PDB entry 5TZO | X-ray diffraction, 1.67 A resolution | chain A

# Chain A
Molecule: Endo-1,4-beta-xylanase A
From: Bacillus subtilis (strain 168)
Notes: EC 3.2.1.8
UniProtKB: P18429 (XYNA_BACSU); residues 2-185 here correspond to UniProt positions 30-213 (UniProt number = residue number + 28)
Chain sequence (188 residues; numbered -2 to 185; the number before each row is that of its first residue; numbers below 1 keep their minus sign (Gly-2 is residue -2)):
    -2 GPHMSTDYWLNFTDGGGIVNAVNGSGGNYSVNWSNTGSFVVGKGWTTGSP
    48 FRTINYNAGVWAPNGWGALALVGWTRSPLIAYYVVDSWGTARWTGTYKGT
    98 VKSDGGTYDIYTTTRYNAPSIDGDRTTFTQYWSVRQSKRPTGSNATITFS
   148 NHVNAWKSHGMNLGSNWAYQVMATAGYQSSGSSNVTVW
Not modelled in the structure: -2 to 0
Construct notes: expression tag (-2 to 1); conflict Leu7 (Gln35 in P18429), Phe9 (Trp37 in P18429), Ser35 (Asn63 in P18429), Trp63 (Asn91 in P18429), Ala65 (Tyr93 in P18429), Ala67 (Thr95 in P18429), Val69 (Tyr97 in P18429), Ala78 (Glu106 in P18429), Ala88 (Tyr116 in P18429), Trp90 (Pro118 in P18429), Ala172 (Glu200 in P18429)
Metal / ion sites: K+ site 1: Asn20, Gly21 (shared with 2 residues of chain B); K+ site 2: Tyr94, Asp106 (shared with 2 residues of chain C)
Small-molecule neighbours:
  - 7V7 (N-phenyl-N-[1-(2-phenylethyl)piperidin-4-yl]propanamide), molecule 1: Phe9, Ser35, Phe36, Val37, Trp63, Ala65, Trp71, Tyr80, Pro116, Ser117, Ile118, Trp129, Tyr166, Ala172, Gly173, Tyr174
  - 7V7, molecule 2: Trp63, Arg89, Trp90, Thr91, Tyr108, Thr110, Arg112, Gln127, Trp129
What the authors report for this chain:
  - binding site for 7V7: Trp63, Tyr166
  - conformationally variable residues (side-chain flip): Trp63
  - binding site for chloride ion: Tyr80
  - mutagenesis - A78V/A172I (100-fold): increased binding to fentanyl

# Summary
Bound to chain A: compound 7V7. The K+ site 1 is built by Asn20 and Gly21. Tyr94 and Asp106 form the K+ site
2. From the paper: a binding site for 7V7 at Trp63 and Tyr166; A78V/A172I increase binding to fentanyl.
Chain A is Endo-1,4-beta-xylanase A (Bacillus subtilis (strain 168)); the structure, Computationally Designed
Fentanyl Binder - Fen49*-Complex, was determined by X-ray diffraction (same publication as 5TVV and 5TVY).
